PDB entry 5C8T | X-ray diffraction, 3.20 A resolution | chains A and B

# Chain A
Protein: Non-structural protein 10
Organism: Human SARS coronavirus
UniProt: P0C6X7 (R1AB_CVHSA); residues 1-139 here correspond to UniProt positions 4231-4369 (UniProt number = residue number + 4230)
Amino-acid sequence (144 residues; numbered -4 to 139; the number before each row is that of its first residue; numbers below 1 keep their minus sign (Gly-4 is residue -4)):
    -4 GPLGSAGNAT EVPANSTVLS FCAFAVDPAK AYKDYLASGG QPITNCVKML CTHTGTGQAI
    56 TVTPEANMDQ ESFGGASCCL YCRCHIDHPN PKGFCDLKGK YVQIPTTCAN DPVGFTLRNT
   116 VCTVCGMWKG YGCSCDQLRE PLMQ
Not modelled in the structure: -4 to -2, 132-139
Sequence notes: expression tag (-4 to 0)
Swiss-Prot annotation at these positions:
  - zinc finger: Cys74 to Cys90, Cys117 to Cys130
  - binding site (Zn(2+)): Cys74, Cys77, His83, Cys90, Cys117, Cys120, Cys128, Cys130
  - site: Gln139 (Cleavage)
Bound ions: Zn2+ site 1: Cys74, Cys77, His83, Cys90; Zn2+ site 2: Cys117, Cys120, Cys128, Cys130

# Chain B
Protein: Guanine-N7 methyltransferase
Organism: Human SARS coronavirus
Notes: EC 2.1.1.-, 3.1.13.-
UniProt: P0C6X7 (R1AB_CVHSA); residues 1-527 here correspond to UniProt positions 5903-6429 (UniProt number = residue number + 5902)
Amino-acid sequence (528 residues; row label = number of the first residue in the row; numbering starts at 0):
     0 MAENVTGLFK DCSKIITGLH PTQAPTHLSV DIKFKTEGLC VDIPGIPKDM TYRRLISMMG
    60 FKMNYQVNGY PNMFITREEA IRHVRAWIGF DVEGCHATRD AVGTNLPLQL GFSTGVNLVA
   120 VPTGYVDTEN NTEFTRVNAK PPPGDQFKHL IPLMYKGLPW NVVRIKIVQM LSDTLKGLSD
   180 RVVFVLWAHG FELTSMKYFV KIGPERTCCL CDKRATCFST SSDTYACWNH SVGFDYVYNP
   240 FMIDVQQWGF TGNLQSNHDQ HCQVHGNAHV ASCDAIMTRC LAVHECFVKR VDWSVEYPII
   300 GDELRVNSAC RKVQHMVVKS ALLADKFPVL HDIGNPKAIK CVPQAEVEWK FYDAQPCSDK
   360 AYKIEELFYS YATHHDKFTD GVCLFWNCNV DRYPANAIVC RFDTRVLSNL NLPGCDGGSL
   420 YVNKHAFHTP AFDKSAFTNL KQLPFFYYSD SPCESHGKQV VSDIDYVPLK SATCITRCNL
   480 GGAVCRHHAN EYRQYLDAYN MMISAGFSLW IYKQFDTYNL WNTFTRLQ
Not modelled in the structure: 0, 454-464, 526-527
Sequence notes: expression tag (0)
Swiss-Prot annotation at these positions:
  - region: Cys414 to Thr428 (GpppA-binding)
  - active site: Asp90, Glu92, Glu191, His268, Asp273
  - binding site (Mg(2+)): Glu92, Glu191, His268, Asp273
  - binding site (Zn(2+)): Cys207, Cys210, Cys226, His229, His257, Cys261, His264, Cys279, Cys452, Cys473, Cys484, His487
  - binding site (S-adenosyl-L-methionine): Asp331 to Ala337
  - site: Gln527 (Cleavage)
Covalently attached groups: covalent link Cys207-Cys210
Bound ions: Mg2+: Asp90, Glu191; Zn2+ site 1: Cys207, Cys210, Cys226, His229; Zn2+ site 2: His257, Cys261, His264, Cys279; Zn2+ site 3: Cys452, Cys477, Cys484, His487
Small-molecule neighbours: S-adenosylmethionine (SAM): Trp292, Gln313, Ile332, Gly333, Asn334, Pro335, Asp352, Ala353, Gln354, Leu366, Phe367, Tyr368, Trp385, Asn386, Cys387, Asn388, Val389
What the authors report for this chain:
  - binding site for S-adenosylmethionine: Trp292, Ile332, Gly333, Asp352, Phe367, Val389
  - mutagenesis - D90A/E92A, E191A, H268A, D273A, R310A, K336A, D352A, W385A, N386A, L419A/Y420A, F426A: decreased catalytic activity
  - mutagenesis - D243A, C261A, H264R, D331A/G333A: abolished catalytic activity
  - mutagenesis - N422A, C452A, H487R: unchanged catalytic activity

# Interface between chain A and chain B
Residue-residue contacts (97; chain A residue first):
  Ser0(A) - Lys9(B)
  Ala1(A) - Lys9(B)  hydrogen bond (backbone-side chain)
  Ala1(A) - Val101(B)
  Ala1(A) - Gly102(B)
  Gly2(A) - Lys9(B)
  Gly2(A) - Asp10(B)
  Asn3(A) - Lys9(B)
  Asn3(A) - Asp10(B)  hydrogen bond (backbone-backbone)
  Ala4(A) - Val4(B)  hydrophobic
  Ala4(A) - Leu27(B)
  Thr5(A) - Phe8(B)
  Thr5(A) - Pro24(B)
  Thr5(A) - Thr25(B)  hydrogen bond (backbone-side chain)
  Thr5(A) - Leu27(B)
  Thr5(A) - Ser28(B)
  Glu6(A) - Val4(B)
  Glu6(A) - Thr5(B)  hydrogen bond (backbone-side chain)
  Glu6(A) - Leu7(B)
  Val7(A) - Thr5(B)
  Pro8(A) - Asn3(B)
  Pro8(A) - Val4(B)
  Pro8(A) - Thr5(B)
  Ser11(A) - Thr5(B)
  Thr12(A) - Asn63(B)
  Ser15(A) - Phe60(B)  hydrogen bond (side chain-backbone)
  Ser15(A) - Lys61(B)
  Ser15(A) - Met62(B)
  Phe16(A) - Tyr64(B)  hydrophobic
  Phe16(A) - Val66(B)  hydrophobic
  Phe16(A) - Tyr69(B)  hydrophobic
  Ala18(A) - Lys196(B)  hydrogen bond (backbone-side chain)
  Phe19(A) - Phe60(B)  hydrophobic
  Phe19(A) - Met62(B)  hydrophobic
  Phe19(A) - Leu192(B)
  Phe19(A) - Met195(B)
  Phe19(A) - Lys196(B)
  Phe19(A) - Val199(B)
  Phe19(A) - Lys200(B)
  Phe19(A) - Ile201(B)  hydrogen bond (backbone-backbone)
  Ala20(A) - Lys200(B)
  Ala20(A) - Ile201(B)
  Val21(A) - Lys200(B)
  Val21(A) - Ile201(B)  hydrogen bond (backbone-backbone)
  Val21(A) - Phe217(B)  hydrophobic
  Val21(A) - Tyr237(B)  hydrophobic
  Lys25(A) - Tyr69(B)
  Ala26(A) - Tyr69(B)
  Asp29(A) - Val66(B)
  Asp29(A) - Tyr69(B)  hydrogen bond
  Ser33(A) - Gln65(B)
  Ser33(A) - Val66(B)
  Asn40(A) - Thr25(B)  hydrogen bond
  Asn40(A) - His26(B)  hydrogen bond (backbone-backbone)
  Asn40(A) - Leu27(B)
  Val42(A) - Pro20(B)
  Val42(A) - Cys39(B)  hydrophobic
  Lys43(A) - Leu38(B)
  Lys43(A) - Cys39(B)  hydrogen bond (backbone-backbone)
  Met44(A) - Pro20(B)  hydrophobic
  Met44(A) - Cys39(B)
  Leu45(A) - Cys39(B)  hydrogen bond (backbone-backbone)
  Leu45(A) - Val40(B)
  Thr58(A) - Asp41(B)
  Pro59(A) - Asp41(B)
  Gly69(A) - Pro20(B)
  Gly70(A) - Thr21(B)
  Ala71(A) - Gln22(B)
  Ala71(A) - Ala23(B)
  Ser72(A) - Ala23(B)
  Ser72(A) - Pro24(B)
  Arg78(A) - Phe8(B)
  Arg78(A) - Pro24(B)  hydrogen bond (side chain-backbone)
  Arg78(A) - Thr25(B)
  Cys79(A) - Phe8(B)
  His80(A) - Phe8(B)
  His80(A) - Ile55(B)
  His80(A) - Tyr124(B)
  His80(A) - Asp126(B)  salt bridge
  His80(A) - Thr131(B)
  Ile81(A) - Lys196(B)
  Gly88(A) - Asn130(B)
  Phe89(A) - Asn129(B)
  Phe89(A) - Asn130(B)
  Cys90(A) - Asn129(B)
  Lys93(A) - Gln22(B)
  Lys93(A) - Tyr51(B)  hydrogen bond
  Lys93(A) - Thr127(B)  hydrogen bond (side chain-backbone)
  Lys93(A) - Glu128(B)
  Lys93(A) - Asn130(B)
  Gly94(A) - Thr21(B)
  Gly94(A) - Gln22(B)
  Gly94(A) - Lys47(B)  hydrogen bond (backbone-side chain)
  Lys95(A) - Thr21(B)
  Tyr96(A) - His19(B)
  Tyr96(A) - Pro20(B)
  Tyr96(A) - Thr21(B)
  Tyr96(A) - Asp41(B)  hydrogen bond
Other interface residues (no listed pair), chain A (49 interface residues in all): Leu14, Tyr30, Cys41, Tyr76, Cys77, His83
Other interface residues (no listed pair), chain B (56 interface residues in all): Gly6, Ile14, Val29, Glu36, Asn67, Gly202, Tyr224

# In short
The interface between chain A and chain B involves 49 residues on one side and 56 on the other; the contacts
include 18 hydrogen bonds and 1 salt bridge. Polar contacts include His80(A)-Asp126(B), Ala1(A)-Lys9(B) and
Thr5(A)-Thr25(B). From the paper: a binding site for S-adenosylmethionine at Trp292(B), Ile332(B) and
Gly333(B) among others; D90A/E92A, E191A and H268A of chain B, among others, reduce catalytic activity; 18
substitutions were tested in all.
Here chain A is Non-structural protein 10 and chain B is Guanine-N7 methyltransferase, both from Human SARS
coronavirus. Entry 5C8T (Crystal structure of the SARS coronavirus nsp14-nsp10 complex with functional ligand
SAM) was determined by X-ray diffraction, deposited together with 5C8S and 5C8U.
